6V7C - chains B and E of the 3 polymer chains in the assembly; structure by X-ray diffraction, 1.80 A resolution.

Chain B (and E):
Protein: Arginase-1
From: Homo sapiens
Notes: EC 3.5.3.1; chain E of this document is another copy of the same molecule, construct and numbering; everything in this record applies to it too
UniProtKB: P05089 (ARGI1_HUMAN); numbering as in UniProt (aligned over 1-322)
Sequence (322 residues; numbered 1 to 322; the number before each row is that of its first residue):
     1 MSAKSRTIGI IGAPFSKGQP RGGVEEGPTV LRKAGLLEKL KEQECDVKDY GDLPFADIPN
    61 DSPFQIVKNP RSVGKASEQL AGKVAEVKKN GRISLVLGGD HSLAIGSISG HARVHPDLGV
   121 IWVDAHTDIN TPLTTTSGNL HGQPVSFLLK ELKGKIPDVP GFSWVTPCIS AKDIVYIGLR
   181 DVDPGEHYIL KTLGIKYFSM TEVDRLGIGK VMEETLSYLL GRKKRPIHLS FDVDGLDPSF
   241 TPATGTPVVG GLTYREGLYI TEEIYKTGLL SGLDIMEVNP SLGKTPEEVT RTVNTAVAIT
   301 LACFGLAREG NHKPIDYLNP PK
Unresolved in the structure: 1-2, 321-322 (chain E: 1, 321-322)
Curated features (UniProtKB/Swiss-Prot):
  - binding site (Mn(2+)): His101, Asp124, His126, Asp128, Asp232, Asp234
  - binding site (substrate): His126 to Asn130, Ser137 to Asn139, Asp183, Thr246, Glu277
  - modified residue: Lys17 (N6-succinyllysine), Ser62 (Phosphoserine), Ser72 (Phosphoserine), Lys75 (N6-succinyllysine), Ser163 (Phosphoserine), Ser217 (Phosphoserine)
  - natural variant: Ile11 (I11T: In ARGIN), Gly27 (G27D: In ARGIN), Gly74 (G74V: In ARGIN), Ala125 (A125V: In ARGIN), Thr134 (T134I: In ARGIN), Gly138 (G138V: In ARGIN), Arg180 (R180T: In ARGIN), Gly235 (G235R: In ARGIN), Arg308 (R308Q: In ARGIN)
Ion coordination: Mn2+ site 1: His101, Asp124, Asp128, Asp232 (together with QR1); Mn2+ site 2: Asp124, His126, Asp232, Asp234 (together with QR1)
Residues lining bound ligands: QR1 ({3-[(3aR,4S,5S,6aR)-5-azaniumyl-5-carboxyoctahydrocyclopenta[c]pyrrol-2-ium-4-yl]propyl}(trihydroxy)borate(1-)): His101, Asp124, His126, Asp128, Asn130, Thr135, Ser137, His141, Gly142, Asp181, Asp183, Glu186, Asp232, Asp234, Thr246, Glu277
Reported in the primary citation:
  - binding site for QR1: Asp181

Chain B / chain E interface:
Residue-residue contacts (48):
  Thr131(B) with Leu318(E)
  Thr134(B) with Tyr317(E)
  Lys155(B) with Leu318(E); Asn319(E)
  Leu179(B) with Arg308(E)
  Arg180(B) with Arg308(E)
  Asp181(B) with Arg308(E)
  Val182(B) with Glu309(E); Gly310(E)
  Pro184(B) with Asn311(E); His312(E); Tyr317(E)
  Gly185(B) with Tyr317(E)
  His187(B) with Glu309(E), salt bridge; Gly310(E), hydrogen bond (side chain-backbone); Asn311(E); His312(E), hydrogen bond
  Tyr188(B) with His312(E); Ile315(E); Asp316(E), hydrogen bond; Tyr317(E), hydrophobic; Leu318(E), hydrophobic
  Ile189(B) with Leu318(E), hydrophobic
  Lys191(B) with Glu309(E), salt bridge
  Tyr197(B) with Glu309(E), hydrogen bond
  Ser199(B) with Glu309(E)
  Met200(B) with Arg255(E); Arg308(E)
  Thr201(B) with Tyr259(E); Glu262(E), hydrogen bond; Arg308(E), hydrogen bond
  Val203(B) with Arg255(E)
  Asp204(B) with Ile208(E); Gly209(E); Arg255(E), salt bridge; Tyr259(E); Arg308(E), salt bridge
  Arg205(B) with Gly209(E); Tyr259(E), hydrogen bond; Glu263(E), salt bridge; Lys266(E)
  Val249(B) with Tyr254(E), hydrophobic
  Gly250(B) with Tyr254(E); Arg255(E)
  Gly251(B) with Arg255(E), hydrogen bond (backbone-side chain)
  Leu252(B) with Arg255(E)
  Thr253(B) with Arg255(E)
  Glu256(B) with Arg255(E), salt bridge
Interface residues without a listed pair, chain B (29 interface residues in all): Leu152, Leu190, Glu202
Interface residues without a listed pair, chain E (19 interface residues in all): Glu256

In short:
Chain B and chain E form an interface of 29 and 19 residues respectively; the contacts include 8 hydrogen
bonds and 6 salt bridges. Polar pairs include His187(B)-Glu309(E), Lys191(B)-Glu309(E) and
Asp204(B)-Arg255(E). Ligands of chain B: compound QR1. From the paper: a binding site for QR1 at Asp181(B).
Both chains are Arginase-1 (Homo sapiens). Entry 6V7C (Human Arginase1 Complexed with Bicyclic Inhibitor
Compound 3) was determined by X-ray diffraction together with 6V7D, 6V7E and 6V7F from the same study.
